6LCX - chains A and C of the 4 polymer chains in the assembly; structure by X-ray diffraction, 1.40 A resolution.

== Chain A (and C) ==
Name: Hemoglobin subunit alpha
Source organism: Homo sapiens
Notes: chain C of this document is another copy of the same molecule, construct and numbering; everything in this record applies to it too
Reference sequence: P69905 (HBA_HUMAN); residues 1-141 here correspond to UniProt positions 2-142 (UniProt number = residue number + 1)
Chain sequence (141 residues; row label = number of the first residue in the row):
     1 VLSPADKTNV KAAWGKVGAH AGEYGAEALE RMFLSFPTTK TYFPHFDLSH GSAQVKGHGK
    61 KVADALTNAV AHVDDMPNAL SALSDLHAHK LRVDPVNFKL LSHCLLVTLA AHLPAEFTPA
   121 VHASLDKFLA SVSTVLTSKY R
Ligand contacts: protoporphyrin IX containing ni(II) (HNI): M32, T39, Y42, F43, H45, F46, H58, K61, V62, A65, L66, L83, L86, H87, L91, V93, N97, F98, L101, V132, L136

== Interface between chain A and chain C ==
Pairs across the interface (4; chain A residue first):
  D126(A) - R141(C)  salt bridge
  K127(A) - R141(C)  hydrogen bond (side chain-backbone)
  R141(A) - D126(C)  salt bridge
  R141(A) - K127(C)  hydrogen bond (backbone-side chain)
Interface residues without a listed pair, chain A (6 interface residues in all): V1, A130, S138
Interface residues without a listed pair, chain C (6 interface residues in all): V1, A130, S138

== Overview ==
The chain A/chain C interface involves 6 residues from each chain, with 2 hydrogen bonds and 2 salt bridges.
Among the polar pairs are D126(A)-R141(C) and K127(A)-R141(C). Bound to chain A: protoporphyrin IX containing
ni(II).
Chain A and chain C are both Hemoglobin subunit alpha (Homo sapiens); the structure, Crosslinked
alpha(Ni)-beta(Ni) human hemoglobin A in the T quaternary structure at 95 K: Light, was determined by X-ray
diffraction (same publication as 6KA9, 6KAE, 6KAH, 6KAI, 6KAO, 6KAP and 11 further entries).
